Entry 7MH4 (X-ray diffraction, 2.48 A resolution); this record covers chains H and M of the 3 polymer chains in the assembly.

[Chain H]
Name: Reaction center protein H chain
Source organism: Rhodobacter sphaeroides
UniProtKB: P0C0Y7 (RCEH_RHOSH); numbering as in UniProt (aligned over 1-259)
Amino-acid sequence (266 residues; numbered 1 to 266; the number before each row is that of its first residue):
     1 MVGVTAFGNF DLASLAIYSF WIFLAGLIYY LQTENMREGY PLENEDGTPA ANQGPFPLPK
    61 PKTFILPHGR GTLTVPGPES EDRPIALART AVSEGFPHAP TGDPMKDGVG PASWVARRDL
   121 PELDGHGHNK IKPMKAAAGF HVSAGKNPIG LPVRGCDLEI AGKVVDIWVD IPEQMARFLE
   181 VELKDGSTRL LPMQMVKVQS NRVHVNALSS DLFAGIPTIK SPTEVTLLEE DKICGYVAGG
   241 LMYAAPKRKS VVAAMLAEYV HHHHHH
Disordered / not traced: 1-10, 249-266
Sequence notes: expression tag (260-266)

[Chain M]
Name: Reaction center protein M chain
Source organism: Rhodobacter sphaeroides
UniProtKB: P0C0Y9 (RCEM_RHOSH); residues 0-307 here correspond to UniProt positions 1-308 (UniProt number = residue number + 1)
Amino-acid sequence (308 residues; row label = number of the first residue in the row; numbering starts at 0):
     0 MAEYQNIFSQ VQVRGPADLG MTEDVNLANR SGVGPFSTLL GWFGNAQLGP IYLGSLGVLS
    60 LFSGLMWFFT IGIWFWYQAG WNPAVFLRDL FFFSLEPPAP EYGLSFAAPL KEGGLWLIAS
   120 FFMFVAVWSW WGRTYLRAQA LGMGKHTAWA FLSAIWLWMV LGFIRPILMG SWSEAVPYGI
   180 FSHLDWTNNF SLVHGNLFYN PFHGLSIAFL YGSALLFAMH GATILAVSRF GGERELEQIA
   240 DRGTAAERAA LFWRWTMGFN ATMEGIHRWA IWMAVLVTLT GGIGILLSGT VVDNWYVWGQ
   300 NHGMAPLN
Disordered / not traced: 0-2, 303-307
Modified positions: Tyr210 (3,5 dibromotyrosine; DBY)
Ion coordination: Fe ion: His219, Glu234, His266 (shared with 2 residues of chain L)
Small-molecule neighbours:
  - bacteriochlorophyll a (BCL), molecule 1: Trp66, Met122, Val126, Phe150, Ala153, Ile154, Leu156, Trp157, Leu160, Trp185, Thr186, Asn187, Phe189, Ser190, Asn195, Leu196, Phe197, His202, Ser205, Ile206, Leu209, Tyr210, Val276, Thr277, Gly280, Gly281, Ile284
  - bacteriochlorophyll a (BCL), molecule 2: Met122, Trp157, Leu160, Val175, Ile179, His182, Leu183, Trp185, Thr186
  - bacteriochlorophyll a (BCL), molecule 3: Thr186, Phe197, Leu209, Tyr210
  - bacteriochlorophyll a (BCL), molecule 4: Phe197, Gly203, Ile206, Ala207, Tyr210, Gly211, Leu214
  - bacteriopheophytin a (BPH), molecule 1: Ser59, Leu60, Gly63, Leu64, Phe67, Ala125, Val126, Trp129, Thr133, Thr146, Ala149, Phe150, Ala153, Ala273, Val274, Thr277
  - bacteriopheophytin a (BPH), molecule 2: Tyr210, Ala213, Leu214, Ala217, Met218, Trp252, Thr255, Met256
  - spheroidene (SPO): Trp66, Phe67, Phe68, Ile70, Gly71, Phe74, Trp75, Phe85, Leu89, Phe105, Trp115, Leu116, Ser119, Phe120, Met122, Phe123, Trp157, Met158, Leu160, Gly161, Phe162, Trp171, Val175, Tyr177, Gly178, Ile179, His182
  - ubiquinone-10 (U10): Leu214, Leu215, Met218, His219, Thr222, Ile223, Ala245, Ala248, Ala249, Trp252, Met256, Phe258, Asn259, Ala260, Thr261, Met262, Ile265, Trp268, Met272
Swiss-Prot annotation at these positions:
  - binding site ((7R,8Z)-bacteriochlorophyll b): His182, His202
  - binding site (Fe cation): His219, Glu234, His266
  - binding site (a ubiquinone): Trp252

[How chain H and chain M interact]
Pairs across the interface (114; chain H residue first):
  Asp11(H) - Trp297(M)  hydrogen bond
  Asp11(H) - Gly302(M)
  Leu12(H) - Leu286(M)  hydrophobic
  Leu12(H) - Val290(M)  hydrophobic
  Ala13(H) - Val291(M)  hydrophobic
  Ala13(H) - Trp297(M)
  Ser14(H) - Trp297(M)
  Ser14(H) - His301(M)  hydrogen bond (side chain-backbone)
  Ser14(H) - Gly302(M)
  Ala16(H) - Phe201(M)
  Ile17(H) - Pro200(M)  hydrophobic
  Ile17(H) - Phe201(M)
  Ile17(H) - Leu204(M)  hydrophobic
  Phe20(H) - Leu204(M)  hydrophobic
  Phe20(H) - Thr279(M)
  Trp21(H) - Leu204(M)  hydrophobic
  Leu27(H) - Trp271(M)
  Leu27(H) - Leu275(M)  hydrophobic
  Tyr30(H) - Arg267(M)  hydrogen bond
  Leu31(H) - Arg267(M)
  Leu31(H) - Trp268(M)  hydrophobic
  Gln32(H) - Phe258(M)
  Glu34(H) - Thr261(M)
  Asn35(H) - Asn259(M)
  Asn35(H) - Ala260(M)
  Asn35(H) - Thr261(M)  hydrogen bond (side chain-backbone)
  Asn35(H) - Gly264(M)  hydrogen bond (side chain-backbone)
  Asn35(H) - Ile265(M)  hydrogen bond (side chain-backbone)
  Asn35(H) - Trp268(M)
  Glu38(H) - Ile238(M)
  Glu38(H) - Arg241(M)  salt bridge
  Glu38(H) - Thr261(M)
  Tyr40(H) - Arg253(M)  hydrogen bond
  Leu42(H) - Arg253(M)
  Lys62(H) - Glu263(M)  salt bridge
  Lys62(H) - Arg267(M)
  Phe64(H) - Ile238(M)  hydrophobic
  Phe64(H) - Glu263(M)
  Leu66(H) - Ala239(M)  hydrophobic
  Leu73(H) - Ile238(M)
  Leu73(H) - Ala239(M)
  Glu79(H) - Arg241(M)  salt bridge
  Pro111(H) - Arg247(M)  hydrogen bond (backbone-side chain)
  Ala112(H) - Arg247(M)
  Ser113(H) - Thr243(M)
  Ser113(H) - Arg247(M)  hydrogen bond (backbone-side chain)
  Val115(H) - Arg241(M)
  Val115(H) - Gly242(M)
  Val115(H) - Thr243(M)
  Val115(H) - Glu246(M)
  Arg117(H) - Glu236(M)  hydrogen bond (side chain-backbone)
  Arg117(H) - Gln237(M)
  Arg117(H) - Asp240(M)  hydrogen bond (side chain-backbone)
  Arg117(H) - Arg241(M)
  Arg117(H) - Gly242(M)
  Arg118(H) - Glu236(M)  salt bridge
  Arg118(H) - Asp240(M)  salt bridge
  Glu122(H) - Arg233(M)  salt bridge
  Glu122(H) - Glu236(M)
  Gly125(H) - Met20(M)
  His126(H) - Met20(M)
  Ile131(H) - Arg233(M)
  Ala138(H) - Pro15(M)
  Gly139(H) - Arg13(M)
  Gly139(H) - Gly14(M)
  Gly139(H) - Pro15(M)
  Phe140(H) - Arg13(M)
  Phe140(H) - Gly14(M)
  Phe140(H) - Pro15(M)
  His141(H) - Val12(M)
  His141(H) - Arg13(M)  hydrogen bond (backbone-backbone)
  Val142(H) - Val10(M)  hydrophobic
  Val142(H) - Gln11(M)
  Ser143(H) - Gln11(M)  hydrogen bond (backbone-backbone)
  Ser143(H) - Val12(M)
  Ser143(H) - Arg13(M)
  Ala144(H) - Val10(M)
  Ala144(H) - Gln11(M)  hydrogen bond (backbone-backbone)
  Ala144(H) - Thr37(M)
  Ala144(H) - Trp41(M)  hydrophobic
  Gly145(H) - Gln9(M)
  Gly145(H) - Trp41(M)
  Lys146(H) - Val10(M)
  Pro172(H) - Asp17(M)
  Glu173(H) - Asn44(M)
  Gln174(H) - Val12(M)
  Gln174(H) - Arg13(M)
  Gln174(H) - Gly14(M)  hydrogen bond (side chain-backbone)
  Gln174(H) - Pro15(M)  hydrogen bond (side chain-backbone)
  Met175(H) - Val12(M)
  Arg177(H) - Glu232(M)  salt bridge
  Arg177(H) - Arg233(M)
  Met193(H) - Gln9(M)
  Met193(H) - Val10(M)  hydrophobic
  Gln194(H) - Tyr3(M)
  Gln194(H) - Asn5(M)
  Gln194(H) - Ser227(M)  hydrogen bond (side chain-backbone)
  Gln194(H) - Arg228(M)
  Met195(H) - Arg228(M)
  Val196(H) - Tyr3(M)
  Val196(H) - Gln9(M)  hydrogen bond (backbone-side chain)
  Lys197(H) - Gln9(M)
  Val198(H) - Gln9(M)  hydrogen bond (backbone-side chain)
  Leu227(H) - Arg233(M)
  Leu227(H) - Glu236(M)
  Leu227(H) - Asp240(M)
  Glu230(H) - Arg233(M)  salt bridge
  Asp231(H) - Gly242(M)
  Asp231(H) - Thr243(M)  hydrogen bond (side chain-backbone)
  Cys234(H) - Arg228(M)  hydrogen bond (side chain-backbone)
  Cys234(H) - Phe229(M)
  Gly235(H) - Arg247(M)
  Ala238(H) - Phe229(M)  hydrophobic
  Leu241(H) - Arg228(M)
Also at the interface, not in a pair above, chain H (73 interface residues in all): Phe23, Leu24, Met36, Arg37, Gly39, Glu81, Gly110, Trp114, Lys130, Met134, Pro148, Val169, Ala176, Pro192
Also at the interface, not in a pair above, chain M (54 interface residues in all): Phe35, Phe208, Trp294

[Summary]
73 residues of chain H face 54 of chain M across their interface, with 21 hydrogen bonds and 8 salt bridges.
Polar contacts include Glu38(H)-Arg241(M), Lys62(H)-Glu263(M) and Glu79(H)-Arg241(M). Chain M binds 4 copies
of bacteriochlorophyll a, bacteriopheophytin a, ubiquinone-10 and spheroidene.
Here chain H is Reaction center protein H chain and chain M is Reaction center protein M chain, both from
Rhodobacter sphaeroides. Entry 7MH4 (Crystal structure of R. sphaeroides Photosynthetic Reaction Center
variant; Y(M210)3-bromotyrosine) was determined by X-ray diffraction (same publication as 7MH3, 7MH5, 7MH8 and
7MH9).
